Entry 8J9G (electron microscopy, 3.50 A resolution); this record covers chains A and F of the 4 polymer chains in the assembly.

== Chain A ==
Protein: Piwi domain-containing protein
Organism: Thermoflavifilum thermophilum
Reference sequence: A0A1I7NFD7 (A0A1I7NFD7_9BACT); numbering as in UniProt (aligned over 1-507)
Sequence (541 residues; each row starts with the number of its first residue; numbers below 1 keep their minus sign (Met-33 is residue -33)):
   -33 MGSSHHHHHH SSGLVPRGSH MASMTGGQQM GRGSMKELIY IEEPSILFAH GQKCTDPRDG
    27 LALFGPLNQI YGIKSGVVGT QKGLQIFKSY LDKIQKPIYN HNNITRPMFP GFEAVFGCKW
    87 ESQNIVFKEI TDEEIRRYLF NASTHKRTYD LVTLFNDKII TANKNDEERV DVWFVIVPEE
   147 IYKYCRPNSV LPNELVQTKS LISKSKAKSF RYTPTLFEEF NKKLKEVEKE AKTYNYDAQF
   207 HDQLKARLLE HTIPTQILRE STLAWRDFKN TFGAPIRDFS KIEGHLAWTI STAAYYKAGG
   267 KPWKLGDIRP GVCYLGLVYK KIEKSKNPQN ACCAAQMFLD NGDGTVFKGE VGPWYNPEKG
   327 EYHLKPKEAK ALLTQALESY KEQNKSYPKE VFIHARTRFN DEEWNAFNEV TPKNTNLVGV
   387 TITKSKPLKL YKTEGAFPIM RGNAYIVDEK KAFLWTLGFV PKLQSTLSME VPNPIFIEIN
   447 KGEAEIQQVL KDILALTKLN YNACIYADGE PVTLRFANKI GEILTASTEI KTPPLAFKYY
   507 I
Unresolved in the structure: -33 to 0, 145-203
Construct notes: initiating methionine (-33); expression tag (-32 to 0)
Bound ions: Mg2+: Asn468, Ile507 (shared with 1 residue of chain E)
What the authors report for this chain:
  - binding site for the 21-nt RNA strand: His207, Ile248, His251
  - mutagenesis - E133A/R135A/D137A: decreased catalytic activity
  - mutagenesis - Y37A/K40A: abolished catalytic activity

== Chain F ==
Molecule: 25-nt DNA strand
Sequence (25 nucleotides; row label = number of the first residue in the row):
     1 CAACTAATAG ATTAGAGCCG TCAAT
Unresolved in the structure: 1-11, 24-25

== How chain A and chain F interact ==
Residue-residue contacts (36):
  His67(A) - DC22(F)  salt bridge to the phosphate
  Asn68(A) - DC22(F)  phosphate contact
  Asn68(A) - DA23(F)  hydrogen bond to the phosphate
  Arg72(A) - DT21(F)  hydrogen bond to the base
  Arg72(A) - DC22(F)  hydrogen bond to the base
  Arg243(A) - DT21(F)  base contact
  Lys247(A) - DT21(F)  sugar contact
  Lys247(A) - DC22(F)  phosphate contact
  Ile248(A) - DT21(F)  sugar contact
  Lys287(A) - DA14(F)  phosphate contact
  Lys287(A) - DG15(F)  phosphate contact
  Glu289(A) - DG15(F)  phosphate contact
  Glu289(A) - DA16(F)  phosphate contact
  Glu327(A) - DT12(F)  phosphate contact
  Glu327(A) - DT13(F)  phosphate contact
  Tyr328(A) - DT13(F)  phosphate contact
  Tyr328(A) - DA14(F)  phosphate contact
  Arg362(A) - DT13(F)  sugar contact
  Arg362(A) - DA14(F)  salt bridge to the phosphate
  Thr363(A) - DT13(F)  phosphate contact
  Thr363(A) - DA14(F)  hydrogen bond to the phosphate
  Arg364(A) - DT12(F)  hydrogen bond to the phosphate
  Arg364(A) - DT13(F)  salt bridge to the phosphate
  Lys392(A) - DT13(F)  salt bridge to the phosphate
  Ala402(A) - DA23(F)  hydrogen bond to the base
  Phe403(A) - DA23(F)  base contact
  Pro404(A) - DA23(F)  base contact
  Gln430(A) - DA23(F)  phosphate contact
  Ser431(A) - DC22(F)  base contact
  Ser431(A) - DA23(F)  phosphate contact
  Thr432(A) - DC22(F)  base contact
  Met435(A) - DG20(F)  phosphate contact
  Met435(A) - DT21(F)  phosphate contact
  Met435(A) - DC22(F)  base contact
  Asn484(A) - DG15(F)  phosphate contact
  Glu488(A) - DG15(F)  phosphate contact
Interface residues without a listed pair, chain A (30 interface residues in all): Thr71, Asp244, Tyr285, Lys286, Gly326, Thr389, Leu433

== In short ==
30 residues of chain A and 9 residues of chain F are in contact, with 6 hydrogen bonds and 4 salt bridges.
Polar pairs include Arg72(A)-DT21(F), Arg72(A)-DC22(F) and Ala402(A)-DA23(F). The paper reports a binding site
for the 21-nt RNA strand at His207(A), Ile248(A) and His251(A); E133A/R135A/D137A of chain A reduce catalytic
activity.
Here chain A is Piwi domain-containing protein (Thermoflavifilum thermophilum) and chain F is a 25-nt DNA
strand. Entry 8J9G (CrtSPARTA hetero-dimer bound with guide-target, state 1) was determined by electron
microscopy, deposited together with 8JAY, 8J84, 8J8H and 8J9P.
